PDB entry 3BIX | X-ray diffraction, 1.80 A resolution | chain A

[Chain A]
Name: Neuroligin-1
Organism: Rattus norvegicus
Notes: fragment: extracellular esterase domain
UniProt: Q62765 (NLGN1_RAT); residue numbers follow UniProt; this construct covers 46-164, 185-297, 306-638
Chain sequence (574 residues; row label = number of the first residue in the row; note: 28 numbers in that range are skipped by the numbering (no residue carries them; nothing is unmodelled there)):
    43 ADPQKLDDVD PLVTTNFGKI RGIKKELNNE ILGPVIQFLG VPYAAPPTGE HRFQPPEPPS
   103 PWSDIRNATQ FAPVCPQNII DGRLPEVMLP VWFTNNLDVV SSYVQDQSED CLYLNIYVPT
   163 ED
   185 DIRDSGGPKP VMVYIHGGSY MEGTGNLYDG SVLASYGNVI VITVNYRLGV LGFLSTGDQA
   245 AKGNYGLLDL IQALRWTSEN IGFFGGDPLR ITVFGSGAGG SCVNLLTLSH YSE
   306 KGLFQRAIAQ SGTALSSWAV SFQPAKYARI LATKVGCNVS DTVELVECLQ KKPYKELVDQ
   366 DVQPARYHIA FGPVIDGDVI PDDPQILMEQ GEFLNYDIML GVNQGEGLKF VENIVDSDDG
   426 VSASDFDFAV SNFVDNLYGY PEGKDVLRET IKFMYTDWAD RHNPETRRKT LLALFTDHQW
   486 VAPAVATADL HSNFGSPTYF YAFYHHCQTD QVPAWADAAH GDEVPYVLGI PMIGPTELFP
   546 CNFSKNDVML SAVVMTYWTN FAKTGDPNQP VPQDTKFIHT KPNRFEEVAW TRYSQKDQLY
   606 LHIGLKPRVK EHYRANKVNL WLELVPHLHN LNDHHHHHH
Not modelled in the structure: 43-51, 163-164, 185-190, 643-644
Disulfides: Cys-117/Cys-153, Cys-342/Cys-353, Cys-512/Cys-546
Modified positions: Asn-109 (glycosylation site); Asn-343 (glycosylation site)
Differences from the reference sequence: expression tag (43-45, 639-644)
Metal / ion sites: Ni2+: His-640, His-642 (shared with 2 residues of chain D)
Small-molecule neighbours:
  - N-acetylglucosamine (NAG; 2-acetamido-2-deoxy-beta-D-glucopyranose), molecule 1: Arg-63, Ile-107, Asn-109
  - N-acetylglucosamine (NAG), molecule 2: Arg-334, Thr-338, Asn-343
UniProt features mapped onto this chain:
  - glycosylation (N-linked (GlcNAc...) asparagine): Asn-109 (complex), Asn-343 (complex), Asn-547

[In short]
N-acetylglucosamine is covalently linked to Asn-109 and Asn-343. The Ni2+ site is built by His-640 and
His-642.
Chain A is Neuroligin-1 (Rattus norvegicus); the structure, Crystal structure of the extracellular esterase
domain of Neuroligin-1, was determined by X-ray diffraction (same publication as 3BIW).
